PDB entry 6PO2 | electron microscopy, 3.60 A resolution | chains A and F of the 11 polymer chains in the assembly

== Chain A ==
Protein: RNA-directed RNA polymerase
Source organism: Bluetongue virus 1
Notes: EC 2.7.7.48
Reference sequence: W0G557 (W0G557_9REOV); residues 1-1302 here = UniProt positions 1-1302
Sequence (1302 residues; each row starts with the number of its first residue):
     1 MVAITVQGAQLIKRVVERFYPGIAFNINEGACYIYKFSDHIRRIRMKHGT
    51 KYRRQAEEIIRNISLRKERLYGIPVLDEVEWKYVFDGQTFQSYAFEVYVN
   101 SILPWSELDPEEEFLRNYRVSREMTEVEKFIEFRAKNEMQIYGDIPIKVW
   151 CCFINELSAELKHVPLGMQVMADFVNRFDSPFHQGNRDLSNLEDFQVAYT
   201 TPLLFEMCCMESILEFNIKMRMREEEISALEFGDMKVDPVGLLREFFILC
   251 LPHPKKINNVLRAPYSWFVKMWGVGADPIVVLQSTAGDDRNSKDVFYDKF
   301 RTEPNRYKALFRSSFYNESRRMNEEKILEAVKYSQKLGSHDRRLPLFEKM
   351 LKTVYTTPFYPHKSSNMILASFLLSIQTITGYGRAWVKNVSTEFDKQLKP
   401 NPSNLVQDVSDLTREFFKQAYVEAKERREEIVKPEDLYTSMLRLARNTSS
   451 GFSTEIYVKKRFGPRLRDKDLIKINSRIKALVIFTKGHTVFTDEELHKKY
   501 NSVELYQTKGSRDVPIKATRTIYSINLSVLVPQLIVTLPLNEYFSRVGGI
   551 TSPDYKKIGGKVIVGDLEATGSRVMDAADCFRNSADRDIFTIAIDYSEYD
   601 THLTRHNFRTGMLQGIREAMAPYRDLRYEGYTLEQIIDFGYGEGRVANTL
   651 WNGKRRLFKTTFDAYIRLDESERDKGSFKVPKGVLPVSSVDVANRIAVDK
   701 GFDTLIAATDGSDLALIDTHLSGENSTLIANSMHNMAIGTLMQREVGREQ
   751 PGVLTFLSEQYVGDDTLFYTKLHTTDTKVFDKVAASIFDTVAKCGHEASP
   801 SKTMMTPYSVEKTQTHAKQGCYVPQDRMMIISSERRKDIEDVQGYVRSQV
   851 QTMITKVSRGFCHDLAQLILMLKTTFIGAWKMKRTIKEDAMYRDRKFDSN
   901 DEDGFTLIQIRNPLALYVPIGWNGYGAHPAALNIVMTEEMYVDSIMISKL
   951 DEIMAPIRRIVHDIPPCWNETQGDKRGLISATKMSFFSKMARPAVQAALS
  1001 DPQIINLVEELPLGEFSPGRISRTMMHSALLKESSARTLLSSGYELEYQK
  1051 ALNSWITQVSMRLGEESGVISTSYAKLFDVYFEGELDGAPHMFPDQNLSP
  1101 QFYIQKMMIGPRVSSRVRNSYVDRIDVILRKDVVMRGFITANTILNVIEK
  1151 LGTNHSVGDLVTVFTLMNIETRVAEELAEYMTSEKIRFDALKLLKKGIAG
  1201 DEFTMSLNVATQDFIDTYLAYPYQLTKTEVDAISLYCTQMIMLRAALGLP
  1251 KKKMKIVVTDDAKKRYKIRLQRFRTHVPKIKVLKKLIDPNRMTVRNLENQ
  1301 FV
Not modelled in the structure: 1, 446-489, 972-984

== Chain F ==
Protein: Inner core structural protein VP3
Source organism: Bluetongue virus 1
Reference sequence: Q1AE73 (Q1AE73_9REOV); residue numbers follow UniProt; this construct covers 1-901
Sequence (901 residues; numbered 1 to 901; the number before each row is that of its first residue):
     1 MAAQNEQRPERIKTTPYLEGDVLSSDSGPLLSVFALQEIMQKVRQVQADY
    51 MTATREVDFTVPDVQKILDDIKALAAEQVYKIVKVPSISFRHIVMQSRDR
   101 VLRVDTYYEEMSQVGDVITEDEPEKFYSTIIKKVRFIRGKGSFILHDIPT
   151 RDHRGMEVAEPEVLGVEFKNVLPVLTAEHRAMIQNALDGSIIENGNVATR
   201 DVDVFIGACSEPVYRIYNRLQGYIEAVQLQELRNSIGWLERLGHRKRITY
   251 SQEVLTDFRRQDTIWVLALQLPVNPQVVWDVPRSSIANLIMNIATCLPTG
   301 EYIAPNPRISSITLTQRITTTGPFAILTGSTPTAQQLNDVRKIYLALMFP
   351 GQIILDLKIDPGERMDPAVRMVAGVVGHLLFTAGGRFTNLTQNMARQLDI
   401 ALNDYLLYMYNTRVQVNYGPTGEPLDFQIGRNQYDCNVFRADFATGTGYN
   451 GWATIDVEYREPAPYVHAQRYIRYCGIDSRELINPTTYGIGMTYHCYNEM
   501 LRMLVAAGKDSEAAYFRSMLPFHMVRFARINQIINEDLHSVFSLPDDMFN
   551 ALLPDLIAGAHQNADPVVLDVSWISLWFAFNRSFEPTHRNEMLEVAPLIE
   601 SVYASELSVMKVDMRHLSLMQRRFPDVLIQARPSHFWKAVLNDSPEAVKA
   651 VMNLSHSHNFINIRDMMRWVMLPSLQPSLKLALEEEAWAAANDFEDLMLT
   701 DQVYMHRDMLPEPRLDDIERFRQEGFYYTNMLEAPPEIDRVVQYTYEIAR
   751 LQANMGQFRAALRRIMDDDDWVRFGGVLRTVRVKFYDARPPDDVLQGLPF
   801 SYDTNERGGLAYATIKYATETTIFYLIYNVEFSNTPDSLVLINPTYTMTK
   851 VFINKRIVERVRVGQILAVLNRRFVAYKGKMRIMDITQSLKMGTKLAAPT
   901 V
Not modelled in the structure: 1-18, 42-56

== Interface between chain A and chain F ==
Pairs across the interface (19; chain A residue first):
  Tyr1266(A) with Ser27(F), hydrogen bond
  Leu1270(A) with Asp26(F); Ser27(F)
  Phe1273(A) with Asp26(F); Pro29(F), hydrophobic
  Lys1279(A) with Leu23(F)
  Leu1283(A) with Leu36(F), hydrophobic
  Pro1289(A) with Leu30(F)
  Asn1290(A) with Thr315(F); Ile318(F)
  Met1292(A) with Thr319(F)
  Val1294(A) with Pro29(F); Leu30(F)
  Arg1295(A) with Leu30(F); Phe34(F); Ile318(F)
  Leu1297(A) with Pro29(F), hydrophobic
  Glu1298(A) with Gly28(F); Pro29(F)
Interface residues without a listed pair, chain A (14 interface residues in all): Arg1269, Val1282
Interface residues without a listed pair, chain F (15 interface residues in all): Ser25, Leu31, Gln37, Met40
Interface features reported in the paper:
  - interface residues, chain F: Asp26(F)

== Overview ==
The interface between chain A and chain F involves 14 residues on one side and 15 on the other; the contacts
include 1 hydrogen bond. Its one hydrogen-bonded contact is Tyr1266(A)-Ser27(F). The paper reports the
interface residue Asp26(F).
Here chain A is RNA-directed RNA polymerase and chain F is Inner core structural protein VP3, both from
Bluetongue virus 1. Entry 6PO2 (In situ structure of BTV RNA-dependent RNA polymerase in BTV core) was
determined by electron microscopy, deposited together with 6PNS.
